PDB entry 7L10 | X-ray diffraction, 1.63 A resolution | chain A

== Chain A ==
Protein: 3C-like proteinase
From: Severe acute respiratory syndrome coronavirus 2
Notes: EC 3.4.22.69
UniProtKB: P0DTD1 (R1AB_SARS2); residues 1-306 here correspond to UniProt positions 3264-3569 (UniProt number = residue number + 3263)
Sequence (306 residues; each row starts with the number of its first residue):
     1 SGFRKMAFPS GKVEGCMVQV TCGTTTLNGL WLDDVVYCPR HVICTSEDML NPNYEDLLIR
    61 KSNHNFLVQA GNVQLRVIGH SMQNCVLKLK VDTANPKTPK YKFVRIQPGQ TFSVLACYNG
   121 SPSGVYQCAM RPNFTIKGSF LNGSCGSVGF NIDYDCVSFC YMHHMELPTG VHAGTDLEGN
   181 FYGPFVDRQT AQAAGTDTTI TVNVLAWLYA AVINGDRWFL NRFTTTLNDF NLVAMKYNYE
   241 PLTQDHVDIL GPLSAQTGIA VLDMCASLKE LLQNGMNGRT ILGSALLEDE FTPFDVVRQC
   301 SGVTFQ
Disordered / not traced: 47-48, 306
Residues lining bound ligands: XEY (2-[3-(3,5-dichlorophenyl)-2-oxo[2H-[1,3'-bipyridine]]-5-yl]benzonitrile): T25, T26, L27, H41, M49, Y54, F140, L141, N142, G143, S144, C145, H163, H164, M165, E166, H172, D187, R188, Q189
Swiss-Prot annotation at these positions:
  - active site: H41 (For 3CL-PRO activity), C145 (Nucleophile)
  - site: Q306 (Cleavage)
  - cross-link (Glycyl lysine isopeptide (Lys-Gly)): K5 (interchain with G-Cter in ubiquitin), K90 (interchain with G-Cter in ubiquitin)
From the paper describing this entry:
  - catalytic residues: H41, C145 (citing earlier work)
  - binding site for XEY: H41, C145, H163, E166

== Overview ==
Ligands of chain A: compound XEY. From UniProt: active-site residues H41 and C145. From the paper: catalytic
residues H41 and C145; a binding site for XEY at H41, C145 and H163 among others.
Chain A is 3C-like proteinase (Severe acute respiratory syndrome coronavirus 2); the structure, Crystal
structure of the sars-cov-2 (2019-ncov) main protease in complex with compound 4, was determined by X-ray
diffraction, deposited together with 7L11, 7L12, 7L13 and 7L14.
